Entry 6QMS (X-ray diffraction, 1.80 A resolution); this record covers chains A and B of the 3 polymer chains in the assembly.

[Chain A]
Molecule: Nuclear transcription factor Y subunit alpha
UniProt: P23511 (NFYA_HUMAN); numbering as in UniProt (aligned over 267-285)
Sequence (21 residues; each row starts with the number of its first residue):
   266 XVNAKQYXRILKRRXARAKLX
Disordered / not traced: 284-286
Differences from the reference sequence: acetylation (266); engineered mutation L4R_273 (His in P23511), MH8_280 (Gln in P23511); amidation (286)
Modified positions: ACE (acetyl group) at position 266, L4R (Fmoc-(R)-2-(7-octenyl)alanine) at position 273, MH8 ((2S)-2-amino-2-methylhept-6-enoic acid) at position 280, NH2 (amino group) at position 286
Covalent attachments: covalent link L4R_273/MH8_280

[Chain B]
Molecule: Nuclear transcription factor Y subunit beta
Source organism: Homo sapiens
UniProt: P25208 (NFYB_HUMAN); residues 51-143 here = UniProt positions 51-143
Sequence (95 residues; row label = number of the first residue in the row):
    49 GPSFREQDIYLPIANVARIMKNAIPQTGKIAKDAKECVQECVSEFISFIT
    99 SEASERCHQEKRKTINGEDILFAMSTLGFDSYVEPLKLYLQKFRE
Disordered / not traced: 49-56
Differences from the reference sequence: expression tag (49-50)
Curated features (UniProtKB/Swiss-Prot):
  - DNA-binding region: Leu-59 to Ala-65
  - region: Val-86 to Ile-97 (Subunit association domain (SAD))
  - cross-link: Lys-140 (Glycyl lysine isopeptide (Lys-Gly) (interchain with G-Cter in ubiquitin))

[How chain A and chain B interact]
Pairs across the interface (19):
  Lys-270(A) with Thr-124(B); Leu-125(B); Gly-126(B); Asp-128(B), salt bridge
  Gln-271(A) with Phe-96(B); Leu-125(B), hydrogen bond (side chain-backbone); Phe-127(B)
  Arg-274(A) with Phe-96(B); Ser-99(B), hydrogen bond; Glu-100(B), salt bridge; Glu-103(B), salt bridge; Leu-125(B)
  Ile-275(A) with Phe-96(B)
  Lys-277(A) with Glu-103(B), salt bridge
  Arg-278(A) with Glu-92(B), salt bridge; Ser-95(B); Phe-96(B); Ser-99(B)
  Arg-282(A) with Glu-92(B), salt bridge

[Summary]
7 residues of chain A face 11 of chain B across their interface, with 2 hydrogen bonds and 6 salt bridges.
Among the polar pairs are Lys-270(A)/Asp-128(B), Arg-274(A)/Glu-100(B) and Arg-274(A)/Glu-103(B). From
UniProt: a DNA-binding region on chain B.
Chain A is Nuclear transcription factor Y subunit alpha and chain B is Nuclear transcription factor Y subunit
beta (Homo sapiens); the structure, NF-YB/C Heterodimer in Complex with NF-YA-derived Peptide Stabilized with
C11-Hydrocarbon Linker, was determined by X-ray diffraction, deposited together with 6QMP and 6QMQ.
